Entry 7B0R (X-ray diffraction, 2.20 A resolution); this record covers chain A.

# Chain A
Protein: Hypothetical Membrane Spanning Protein
Organism: Bacillus cereus (strain ATCC 14579 / DSM 31 / JCM 2152 / NBRC 15305 / NCIMB 9373 / NRRL B-3711)
UniProt: Q813T3 (Q813T3_BACCR); residue numbers follow UniProt; this construct covers 1-218
Chain sequence (237 residues; numbered -18 to 218; the number before each row is that of its first residue; numbers below 1 keep their minus sign (Met-18 is residue -18)):
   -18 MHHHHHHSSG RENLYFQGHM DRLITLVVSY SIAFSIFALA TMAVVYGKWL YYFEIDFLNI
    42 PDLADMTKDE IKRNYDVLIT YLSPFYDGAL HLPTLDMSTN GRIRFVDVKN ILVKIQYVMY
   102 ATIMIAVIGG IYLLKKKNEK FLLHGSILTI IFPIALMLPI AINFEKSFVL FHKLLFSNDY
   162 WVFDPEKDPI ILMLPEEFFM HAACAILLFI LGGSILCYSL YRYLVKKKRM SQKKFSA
Disordered / not traced: -18 to -11, 214-218
Sequence notes: initiating methionine (-18); expression tag (-17 to 0); engineered mutation Arg85 (His in Q813T3)
Ligand contacts: PG5 (1-methoxy-2-[2-(2-methoxy-ethoxy]-ethane): Arg3, Leu7, Tyr11
Reported in the primary citation:
  - conformationally variable residues: Phe149, Phe152, His153, Phe157, Trp162
  - catalytic residues: His153 (from molecular simulation)
  - mutagenesis - L59N, K90A, H153A, H153N, H153Q, H153R, F157A: abolished catalytic activity
  - mutagenesis - F86T, H153D, H153E: decreased catalytic activity

# In short
Bound to chain A: compound PG5. The paper reports the catalytic residue His153; L59N, K90A and H153A, among
others, abolish catalytic activity; 10 substitutions were tested in all.
Chain A is Hypothetical Membrane Spanning Protein (Bacillus cereus (strain ATCC 14579 / DSM 31 / JCM 2152 /
NBRC 15305 / NCIMB 9373 / NRRL B-3711)); the structure, In meso structure of the membrane integral lipoprotein
intramolecular transacylase Lit from Bacillus cereus with H85R ..., was determined by X-ray diffraction (same
publication as 7B0O, 7B0P and 7B0Q).
